Entry 6Q16 (electron microscopy, 4.10 A resolution (low resolution: residue-level contacts below are approximate; hydrogen-bond / salt-bridge calls are withheld)); this record covers chains 4 and 5 of the 93 polymer chains in the assembly.

# Chain 4
Protein: Surface presentation of antigens protein SpaP
From: Salmonella typhimurium (strain LT2 / SGSC1412 / ATCC 700720)
Reference sequence: P40700 (SPAP_SALTY); residue numbers follow UniProt; this construct covers 1-224
Chain sequence (224 residues; numbered 1 to 224; the number before each row is that of its first residue):
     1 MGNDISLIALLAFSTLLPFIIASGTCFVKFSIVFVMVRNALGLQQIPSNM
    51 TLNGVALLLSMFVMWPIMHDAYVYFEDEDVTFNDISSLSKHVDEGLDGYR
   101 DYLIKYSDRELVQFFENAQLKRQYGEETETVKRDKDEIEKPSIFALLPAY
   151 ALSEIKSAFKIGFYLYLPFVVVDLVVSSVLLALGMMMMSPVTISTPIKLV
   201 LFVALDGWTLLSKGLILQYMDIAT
Disordered / not traced: 1-2, 224

# Chain 5
Protein: Surface presentation of antigens protein SpaR
From: Salmonella typhimurium (strain LT2 / SGSC1412 / ATCC 700720)
Reference sequence: P40701 (SPAR_SALTY); residues 1-263 here = UniProt positions 1-263
Chain sequence (263 residues; each row starts with the number of its first residue):
     1 MFYALYFEIHHLVASAALGFARVAPIFFFLPFLNSGVLSGAPRNAIIILV
    51 ALGVWPHALNEAPPFLSVAMIPLVLQEAAVGVMLGCLLSWPFWVMHALGC
   101 IIDNQRGATLSSSIDPANGIDTSEMANFLNMFAAVVYLQNGGLVTMVDVL
   151 NKSYQLCDPMNECTPSLPPLLTFINQVAQNALVLASPVVLVLLLSEVFLG
   201 LLSRFAPQMNAFAISLTVKSGIAVLIMLLYFSPVLPDNVLRLSFQATGLS
   251 SWFYERGATHVLE
Disordered / not traced: 1, 114-122, 258-263
Disulfide bonds: Cys157-Cys163

# Chain 4 / chain 5 interface
Pairs across the interface (50; chain 4 residue first):
  Ala22(4) with Pro42(5)
  Ile32(4) with Val37(5); Leu38(5)
  Val35(4) with Gly36(5)
  Met36(4) with Val37(5)
  Asn39(4) with Gly36(5)
  Leu111(4) with Leu143(5); Val144(5)
  Phe114(4) with Val147(5); Asp148(5); Asn151(5)
  Phe115(4) with Gly53(5); Val54(5)
  Ala118(4) with Asn151(5)
  Arg122(4) with Leu52(5); Gly53(5); Val54(5); Trp55(5); Pro56(5); His57(5); Ala58(5); Leu59(5)
  Leu147(4) with Leu49(5)
  Pro148(4) with Leu49(5)
  Ala151(4) with Ile46(5)
  Leu152(4) with Val50(5); Leu143(5); Val147(5)
  Ile155(4) with Phe32(5); Leu33(5)
  Lys156(4) with Leu138(5)
  Phe159(4) with Phe32(5); Met131(5); Ala134(5)
  Phe163(4) with Met131(5); Val135(5)
  Tyr166(4) with Asn127(5); Met131(5)
  Leu167(4) with Phe128(5)
  Leu174(4) with Met125(5)
  Ser177(4) with Arg106(5); Ala108(5)
  Ser178(4) with Ser220(5)
  Leu181(4) with Arg106(5); Ala108(5); Leu216(5); Thr217(5)
  Ala182(4) with Thr217(5)
  Met186(4) with Leu110(5)
  Met187(4) with Ser111(5)
Interface residues without a listed pair, chain 4 (33 interface residues in all): Phe19, Ser23, Phe27, Lys160, Val170, Asp173
Interface residues without a listed pair, chain 5 (43 interface residues in all): Pro31, Ala41, Ala45, Gly107, Glu124, Phe132, Met146

# Overview
33 residues of chain 4 and 43 residues of chain 5 are in contact.
Here chain 4 is Surface presentation of antigens protein SpaP and chain 5 is Surface presentation of antigens
protein SpaR, both from Salmonella typhimurium (strain LT2 / SGSC1412 / ATCC 700720). Entry 6Q16 (Focussed
refinement of InvGN0N1:PrgHK:SpaPQR:PrgIJ from Salmonella SPI-1 injectisome NC-base) was determined by
electron microscopy, deposited together with 6PEE, 6PEM, 6PEP, 6Q14 and 6Q15.
